PDB entry 2QD4 | X-ray diffraction, 2.00 A resolution | chains A and B

Chain A:
Molecule: Ferrochelatase
From: Homo sapiens
Notes: EC 4.99.1.1
UniProtKB: P22830 (HEMH_HUMAN); residues 65-423 here = UniProt positions 65-423
Sequence (359 residues; each row starts with the number of its first residue):
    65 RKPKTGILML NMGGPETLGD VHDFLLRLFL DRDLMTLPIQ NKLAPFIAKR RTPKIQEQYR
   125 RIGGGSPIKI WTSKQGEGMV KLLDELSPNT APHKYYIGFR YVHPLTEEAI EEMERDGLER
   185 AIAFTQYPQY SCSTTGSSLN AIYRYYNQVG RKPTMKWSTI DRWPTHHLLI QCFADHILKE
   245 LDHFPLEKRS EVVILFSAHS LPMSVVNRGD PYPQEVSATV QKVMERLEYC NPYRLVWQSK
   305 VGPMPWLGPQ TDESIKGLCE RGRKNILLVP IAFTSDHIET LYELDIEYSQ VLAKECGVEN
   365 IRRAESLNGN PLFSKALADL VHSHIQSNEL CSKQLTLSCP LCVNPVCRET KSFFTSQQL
Residues lining bound ligands:
  - cholic acid (CHD), molecule 1: Met76, Phe88, Leu89, Leu92, Phe93, Leu98, Met99, Arg115, Ile119, Gln122, Ser197, His263, Leu265, Pro266, Val269, Ser303, Val305, Trp310
  - cholic acid (CHD), molecule 2: Phe93, Leu98, Met99, Leu101, Ile111, Arg114, Arg115, Pro266, Ser268, Val305, Gly306, Met308, Trp310
  - cholic acid (CHD), molecule 3: Thr100, Leu101, Pro102, Leu107, Ile111, Arg114
  - 2Fe-2S cluster (FES): Cys196, Arg272, Ser402, Cys403, Cys406, Cys411
What the authors report for this chain:
  - mutagenesis - R115L: decreased catalytic activity on porphyrin
  - mutagenesis - H263A, H263C: abolished catalytic activity (citing earlier work)
  - mutagenesis - F110A: decreased catalytic activity
  - catalytic residues: His263 (proposed by the authors, not directly observed)

Chain B:
Molecule: Ferrochelatase
From: Homo sapiens
Notes: EC 4.99.1.1
UniProtKB: P22830 (HEMH_HUMAN); residues 565-923 here correspond to UniProt positions 65-423 (UniProt number = residue number - 500)
Sequence (359 residues; row label = number of the first residue in the row):
   565 RKPKTGILML NMGGPETLGD VHDFLLRLFL DRDLMTLPIQ NKLAPFIAKR RTPKIQEQYR
   625 RIGGGSPIKI WTSKQGEGMV KLLDELSPNT APHKYYIGFR YVHPLTEEAI EEMERDGLER
   685 AIAFTQYPQY SCSTTGSSLN AIYRYYNQVG RKPTMKWSTI DRWPTHHLLI QCFADHILKE
   745 LDHFPLEKRS EVVILFSAHS LPMSVVNRGD PYPQEVSATV QKVMERLEYC NPYRLVWQSK
   805 VGPMPWLGPQ TDESIKGLCE RGRKNILLVP IAFTSDHIET LYELDIEYSQ VLAKECGVEN
   865 IRRAESLNGN PLFSKALADL VHSHIQSNEL CSKQLTLSCP LCVNPVCRET KSFFTSQQL
Residues lining bound ligands:
  - cholic acid (CHD), molecule 1: Met576, Phe588, Leu589, Leu592, Phe593, Leu598, Met599, Arg615, Ile619, Gln622, Ser697, His763, Leu765, Pro766, Val769, Ser803, Val805, Trp810
  - cholic acid (CHD), molecule 2: Phe593, Leu598, Met599, Leu601, Ile611, Arg614, Arg615, Pro766, Ser768, Val805, Gly806, Met808, Trp810
  - cholic acid (CHD), molecule 3: Thr600, Leu601, Pro602, Leu607, Ile611, Arg614
  - 2Fe-2S cluster (FES): Cys696, Arg772, Ser902, Cys903, Cys906, Asn908, Cys911

How chain A and chain B interact:
Residue-residue contacts (81):
  Thr229(A) - Glu789(B)  hydrogen bond
  Val257(A) - Leu901(B)  hydrophobic
  Met267(A) - Met767(B)  hydrophobic
  Val270(A) - Gly812(B)
  Val270(A) - Pro813(B)
  Asn271(A) - Gly812(B)  hydrogen bond (side chain-backbone)
  Asn271(A) - Pro813(B)
  Gly273(A) - Arg798(B)  hydrogen bond (backbone-side chain)
  Gly273(A) - Pro813(B)
  Pro275(A) - Arg798(B)
  Gln278(A) - Ser781(B)  hydrogen bond (side chain-backbone)
  Gln278(A) - Val784(B)
  Gln278(A) - Gln785(B)  hydrogen bond
  Gln278(A) - Tyr797(B)  hydrogen bond
  Gln278(A) - Leu799(B)
  Ser281(A) - Gln778(B)  hydrogen bond (backbone-side chain)
  Ser281(A) - Ser781(B)
  Ala282(A) - Gln785(B)
  Val284(A) - Gln778(B)
  Gln285(A) - Gln778(B)  hydrogen bond
  Gln285(A) - Ala782(B)
  Lys286(A) - Lys786(B)
  Lys286(A) - Glu789(B)
  Glu289(A) - Thr729(B)  hydrogen bond
  Glu289(A) - Lys786(B)  salt bridge
  Tyr293(A) - Lys897(B)
  Cys294(A) - Lys897(B)
  Asn295(A) - Lys897(B)
  Pro296(A) - Lys897(B)
  Pro296(A) - Gln898(B)
  Pro296(A) - Thr900(B)
  Pro296(A) - Leu901(B)  hydrophobic
  Tyr297(A) - Gln778(B)  hydrogen bond
  Tyr297(A) - Gln898(B)  hydrogen bond (backbone-side chain)
  Tyr297(A) - Leu901(B)
  Arg298(A) - Gly773(B)  hydrogen bond (side chain-backbone)
  Arg298(A) - Pro775(B)
  Arg298(A) - Leu901(B)  hydrogen bond (side chain-backbone)
  Arg298(A) - Ser902(B)
  Arg298(A) - Cys903(B)
  Gly312(A) - Val770(B)
  Gly312(A) - Asn771(B)  hydrogen bond (backbone-side chain)
  Pro313(A) - Val770(B)
  Pro313(A) - Asn771(B)
  Pro313(A) - Gly773(B)
  Glu317(A) - Leu905(B)
  Ser318(A) - Pro904(B)
  Gly321(A) - Pro904(B)
  Gly321(A) - Leu905(B)
  Leu322(A) - Leu901(B)  hydrophobic
  Leu322(A) - Pro904(B)
  Arg325(A) - Cys903(B)
  Arg325(A) - Pro904(B)  hydrogen bond (side chain-backbone)
  Arg325(A) - Leu905(B)
  Arg325(A) - Cys906(B)  hydrogen bond (side chain-backbone)
  Arg327(A) - Thr900(B)  hydrogen bond (side chain-backbone)
  Arg327(A) - Leu901(B)
  Lys397(A) - Tyr793(B)
  Lys397(A) - Cys794(B)
  Lys397(A) - Asn795(B)
  Lys397(A) - Pro796(B)
  Gln398(A) - Pro796(B)
  Gln398(A) - Tyr797(B)  hydrogen bond (side chain-backbone)
  Thr400(A) - Arg827(B)  hydrogen bond (backbone-side chain)
  Leu401(A) - Val757(B)  hydrophobic
  Leu401(A) - Pro796(B)  hydrophobic
  Leu401(A) - Tyr797(B)
  Leu401(A) - Arg798(B)  hydrogen bond (backbone-side chain)
  Leu401(A) - Leu822(B)  hydrophobic
  Leu401(A) - Arg827(B)
  Ser402(A) - Arg798(B)
  Cys403(A) - Arg798(B)
  Cys403(A) - Arg825(B)
  Pro404(A) - Ser818(B)
  Pro404(A) - Gly821(B)
  Pro404(A) - Leu822(B)
  Pro404(A) - Arg825(B)  hydrogen bond (backbone-side chain)
  Leu405(A) - Glu817(B)
  Leu405(A) - Arg825(B)
  Cys406(A) - Arg825(B)  hydrogen bond (backbone-side chain)
  Val407(A) - Arg825(B)
Also at the interface, not in a pair above, chain A (43 interface residues in all): Pro228, Arg272, Leu299, Trp310, Leu311
Also at the interface, not in a pair above, chain B (43 interface residues in all): Pro728, Arg772, Trp810, Leu811, Val907

In short:
The chain A/chain B interface involves 43 residues from each chain, with 22 hydrogen bonds and 1 salt bridge.
Polar pairs include Glu289(A)-Lys786(B), Thr229(A)-Glu789(B) and Asn271(A)-Gly812(B). The paper reports the
catalytic residue His263(A); H263A and H263C of chain A abolish catalytic activity; 4 substitutions were
tested in all.
Chain A and chain B are both Ferrochelatase (Homo sapiens); the structure, Wild type human ferrochelatase
crystallized with MnCl2, was determined by X-ray diffraction together with 2QD1, 2QD2, 2QD3 and 2QD5 from the
same study.
